5HGJ - chain A; structure by X-ray diffraction, 1.40 A resolution.

== Chain A ==
Name: Integrin alpha-1
Source organism: Homo sapiens
Notes: fragment: Extracellular VWFA domain residues 170-364
Reference sequence: P56199 (ITA1_HUMAN); residues 32-226 here correspond to UniProt positions 170-364 (UniProt number = residue number + 138)
Amino-acid sequence (195 residues; numbered 32 to 226; the number before each row is that of its first residue):
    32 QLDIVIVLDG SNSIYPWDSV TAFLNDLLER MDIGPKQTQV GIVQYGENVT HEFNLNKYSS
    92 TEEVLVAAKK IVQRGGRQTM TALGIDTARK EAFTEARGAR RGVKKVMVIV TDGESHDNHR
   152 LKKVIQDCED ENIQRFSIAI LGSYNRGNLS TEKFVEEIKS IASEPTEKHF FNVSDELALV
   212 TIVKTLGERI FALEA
Disordered / not traced: 226
Ion coordination: Ca2+: S42, S44, D143
Curated features (UniProtKB/Swiss-Prot):
  - glycosylation (N-linked (GlcNAc...) asparagine): N79, N179, N203

== Summary ==
The Ca2+ site is built by S42, S44 and D143.
Chain A is Integrin alpha-1 (Homo sapiens); the structure, Structure of integrin alpha1beta1 and alpha2beta1
I-domains explain differential calcium-mediated ligand recognition, was determined by X-ray diffraction,
deposited together with 5HJ2.
